4RC6 - chain A; structure by X-ray diffraction, 2.90 A resolution.

Chain A:
Molecule: Aldehyde decarbonylase
Organism: Synechococcus elongatus PCC 7942
Notes: EC 4.1.99.5
Reference sequence: Q54764 (ALDEC_SYNE7); residues 13-227 here = UniProt positions 13-227
Sequence (215 residues; each row starts with the number of its first residue):
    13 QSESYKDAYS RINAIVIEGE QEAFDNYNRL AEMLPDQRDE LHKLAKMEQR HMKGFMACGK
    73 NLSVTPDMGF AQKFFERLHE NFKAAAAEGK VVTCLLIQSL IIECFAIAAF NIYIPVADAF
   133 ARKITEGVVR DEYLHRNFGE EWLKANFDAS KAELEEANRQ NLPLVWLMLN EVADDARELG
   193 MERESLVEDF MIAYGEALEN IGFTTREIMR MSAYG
Construct notes: engineered mutation Phe-122 (Tyr in Q54764)
UniProt features mapped onto this chain:
  - binding site (Fe cation): Glu-32, Glu-60, His-63, Glu-115, His-147
Metal / ion sites: Fe2+ site 1: Glu-32, Glu-60, His-63, Glu-144; Fe2+ site 2: Glu-60, Glu-115, Glu-144, His-147
From the paper describing this entry:
  - Fe2+ coordination: Glu-32, Glu-60, His-63, Glu-115, Glu-144, His-147
  - mutagenesis - Y122F: unchanged catalytic activity
  - mutagenesis - E144A: decreased catalytic activity
  - mutagenesis - E144A: unchanged binding to iron
  - catalytic residues: Glu-144

In short:
The Fe2+ site 1 is built by Glu-32, Glu-60, His-63 and Glu-144. Glu-60, Glu-115, Glu-144 and His-147 form the
Fe2+ site 2. Curated annotation (UniProt) lists 5 Fe cation-binding residues. From the paper: the catalytic
residue Glu-144; E144A reduces catalytic activity.
Chain A is Aldehyde decarbonylase (Synechococcus elongatus PCC 7942); the structure, Crystal structure of
cyanobacterial aldehyde-deformylating oxygenase 122F mutant, was determined by X-ray diffraction together with
4QUW, 4RC5, 4RC7 and 4RC8 from the same study.
